Entry 5HD4 (X-ray diffraction, 1.45 A resolution); this record covers chain A.

[Chain A]
Name: Mitogen-activated protein kinase 1
Organism: Rattus norvegicus
Notes: EC 2.7.11.24
UniProtKB: P63086 (MK01_RAT); numbering as in UniProt (aligned over 1-358)
Chain sequence (365 residues; row label = number of the first residue in the row; numbers below 1 keep their minus sign (Ala-6 is residue -6)):
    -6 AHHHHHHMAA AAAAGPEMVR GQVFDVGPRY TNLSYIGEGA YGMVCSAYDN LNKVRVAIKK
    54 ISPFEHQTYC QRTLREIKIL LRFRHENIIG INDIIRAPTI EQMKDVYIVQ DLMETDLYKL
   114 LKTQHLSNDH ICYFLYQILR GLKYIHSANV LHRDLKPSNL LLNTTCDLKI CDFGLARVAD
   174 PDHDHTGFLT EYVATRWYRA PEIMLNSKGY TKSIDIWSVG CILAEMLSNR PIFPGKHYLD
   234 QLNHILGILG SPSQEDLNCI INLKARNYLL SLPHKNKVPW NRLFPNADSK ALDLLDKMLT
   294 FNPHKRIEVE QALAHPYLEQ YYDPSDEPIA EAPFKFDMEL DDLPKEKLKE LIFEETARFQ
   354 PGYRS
Not modelled in the structure: -6 to 8, 356-358
Construct notes: expression tag (-6 to 0)
Curated features (UniProtKB/Swiss-Prot):
  - motif: Thr183 to Tyr185 (TXY)
  - active site: Asp147 (Proton acceptor)
  - binding site (ATP): Ile29 to Val37, Lys52
  - modified residue: Ala2 (N-acetylalanine), Ser27 (Phosphoserine), Thr183 (Phosphothreonine), Tyr185 (Phosphotyrosine), Thr188 (Phosphothreonine), Ser244 (Phosphoserine), Ser246 (Phosphoserine), Ser282 (Phosphoserine)
Residues lining bound ligands: 38Z ((3R)-1-(2-oxo-2-{4-[4-(pyrimidin-2-yl)phenyl]piperazin-1-yl}ethyl)-N-[3-(pyridin-4-yl)-2H-indazol-5-yl]pyrrolidine-3-carboxamide): Ile29, Ala33, Tyr34, Ala50, Lys52, Ile54, Pro56, Tyr62, Arg65, Thr66, Glu69, Ile82, Gln103, Asp104, Leu105, Met106, Glu107, Thr108, Asp109, Lys112, Leu154, Cys164, Asp165, Gly167

[In short]
Chain A binds compound 38Z. UniProt lists active-site residue Asp147 and 10 ATP-binding residues.
Chain A is Mitogen-activated protein kinase 1 (Rattus norvegicus); the structure, Dissecting Therapeutic
Resistance to ERK Inhibition Rat Wild Type SCH772984 in complex with
(3R)-1-(2-oxo-2-{4-[4-(pyrimidin-2-yl)phenyl]piperazin-1-yl}ethyl)-N-[3-(pyridin-4-yl)-2H-indazol-5-yl]pyrrolidine-3-carboxamide,
was determined by X-ray diffraction (same publication as 5HD7).
